PDB entry 3BP3 | X-ray diffraction, 1.65 A resolution | chain A

Chain A:
Protein: Glucose-specific phosphotransferase enzyme IIB component
Organism: Escherichia coli
Notes: EC 2.7.1.69
Reference sequence: P69786 (PTGCB_ECOLI); residues 8-89 here correspond to UniProt positions 396-477 (UniProt number = residue number + 388)
Sequence (82 residues; each row starts with the number of its first residue):
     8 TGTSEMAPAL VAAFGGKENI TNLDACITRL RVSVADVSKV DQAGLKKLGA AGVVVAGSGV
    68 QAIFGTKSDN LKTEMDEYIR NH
Disordered / not traced: 89
Modified / non-standard residues: Mse13 (selenomethionine; parent Met); Mse82 (selenomethionine; parent Met)
Curated features (UniProtKB/Swiss-Prot):
  - active site: C33 (Phosphocysteine intermediate)
  - modified residue: C33 (Phosphocysteine)
From the paper describing this entry:
  - binding site for sulfate ion: C33, I34 to R36
  - post-translational modification sites: C33 (citing earlier work)
  - conformationally variable residues (side-chain flip): R36

Overview:
From UniProt: active-site residue C33. From the paper: a binding site for sulfate ion at C33 and I34; a
modification site at C33.
Chain A is Glucose-specific phosphotransferase enzyme IIB component (Escherichia coli); the structure, Crystal
structure of EIIB, was determined by X-ray diffraction together with 3BP8 from the same study.
